Entry 6VN7 (electron microscopy, 3.20 A resolution); this record covers chains R and L of the 6 polymer chains in the assembly.

# Chain R
Molecule: Vasoactive intestinal polypeptide receptor 1
Organism: Homo sapiens
Amino-acid sequence (582 residues; each row starts with the number of its first residue):
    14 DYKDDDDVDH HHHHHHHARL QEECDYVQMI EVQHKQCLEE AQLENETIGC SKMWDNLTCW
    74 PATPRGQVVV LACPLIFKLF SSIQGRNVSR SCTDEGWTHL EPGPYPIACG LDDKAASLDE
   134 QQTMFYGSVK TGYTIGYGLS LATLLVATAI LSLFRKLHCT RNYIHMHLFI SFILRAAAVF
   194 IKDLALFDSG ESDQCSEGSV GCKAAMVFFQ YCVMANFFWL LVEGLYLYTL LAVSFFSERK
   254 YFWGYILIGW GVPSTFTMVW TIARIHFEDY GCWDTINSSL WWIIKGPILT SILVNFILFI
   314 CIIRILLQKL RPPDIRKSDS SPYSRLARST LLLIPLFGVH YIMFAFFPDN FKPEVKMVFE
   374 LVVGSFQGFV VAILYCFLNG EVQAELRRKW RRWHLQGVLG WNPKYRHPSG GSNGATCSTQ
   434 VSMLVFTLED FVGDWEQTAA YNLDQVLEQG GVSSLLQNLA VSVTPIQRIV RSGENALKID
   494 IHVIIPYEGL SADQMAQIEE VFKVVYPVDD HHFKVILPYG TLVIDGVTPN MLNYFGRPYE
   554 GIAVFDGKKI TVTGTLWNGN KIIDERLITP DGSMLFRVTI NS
Unresolved in the structure: 14-128, 202-211, 327-334, 410-595
Disulfide bonds: C215-C285
Reported in the primary citation:
  - mutagenesis - Y146A, L199A, Q223A, I289A, W294A: decreased signaling with Pituitary adenylate cyclase-activating polypeptide (chain L)
  - conformationally variable residues (helix shift, side-chain flip): R338, T343, P348 to G351
  - contacts within the chain: P348-Q380 (hydrogen bond), N308-F350 (hydrogen bond), Y354-Q380 (hydrogen bond)

# Chain L
Molecule: Pituitary adenylate cyclase-activating polypeptide
UniProt: P18509 (PACA_HUMAN); residues 1-27 here correspond to UniProt positions 132-158 (UniProt number = residue number + 131)
Amino-acid sequence (27 residues; row label = number of the first residue in the row):
     1 HSDGIFTDSY SRYRKQMAVK KYLAAVL
UniProt features mapped onto this chain:
  - region: V19 to L27 (Important for receptor binding)
  - modified residue: L27 (Leucine amide)

# Interface between chain R and chain L
Pairs across the interface - 36 pairs, chain R then chain L:
  D132(R) - Y13(L)  hydrogen bond (backbone-side chain)
  D132(R) - K20(L)  salt bridge
  Q135(R) - Y13(L)
  T136(R) - Y13(L)  hydrogen bond
  Y139(R) - F6(L)  hydrophobic
  Y139(R) - S9(L)
  Y139(R) - Y10(L)  hydrophobic
  V142(R) - F6(L)  hydrophobic
  K143(R) - Y10(L)
  Y146(R) - F6(L)  hydrophobic
  R188(R) - D3(L)  salt bridge
  K195(R) - T7(L)
  L199(R) - Y10(L)  hydrophobic
  L199(R) - R14(L)
  F222(R) - D3(L)
  Q223(R) - H1(L)  hydrogen bond
  V226(R) - H1(L)
  D287(R) - T7(L)
  D287(R) - D8(L)
  D287(R) - S11(L)  hydrogen bond
  T288(R) - D8(L)
  T288(R) - R12(L)
  I289(R) - I5(L)  hydrophobic
  I289(R) - D8(L)  hydrogen bond (backbone-side chain)
  W294(R) - H1(L)
  W294(R) - G4(L)
  K298(R) - H1(L)
  D362(R) - I5(L)
  K369(R) - S2(L)
  M370(R) - I5(L)  hydrophobic
  M370(R) - F6(L)  hydrophobic
  M370(R) - S9(L)
  E373(R) - S2(L)
  L374(R) - S2(L)
  L374(R) - D3(L)
  L374(R) - F6(L)  hydrophobic
Also at the interface, not in a pair above, chain R (25 interface residues in all): Y150, F230
Interface features reported in the paper:
  - residue pairs: D132(R)-Y13(L) (hydrogen bond), T136(R)-Y13(L) (hydrogen bond), R188(R)-D3(L), F222(R)-D3(L) (hydrophobic contact), Q223(R)-H1(L) (hydrogen bond), V226(R)-H1(L) (hydrophobic contact), F230(R)-H1(L) (hydrophobic contact), I289(R)-D8(L), W294(R)-H1(L) (hydrophobic contact), K298(R)-H1(L) (backbone contact), L374(R)-D3(L) (hydrophobic contact)
  - interface residues, chain R: Y139(R), V142(R), Y146(R), L199(R), I289(R), W294(R), M370(R), L374(R)
  - interface residues, chain L: G4(L), I5(L), F6(L)

# In short
25 residues of chain R and 15 residues of chain L are in contact, with 5 hydrogen bonds and 2 salt bridges.
Polar pairs include D132(R)-K20(L), R188(R)-D3(L) and D132(R)-Y13(L). The paper describes hydrogen bonds
between D132(R) and Y13(L), T136(R) and Y13(L) and Q223(R) and H1(L); contacts between R188(R) and D3(L) and
I289(R) and D8(L); hydrophobic contacts between F222(R) and D3(L), V226(R) and H1(L) and F230(R) and H1(L)
among others. The paper reports that Y146A, L199A and Q223A of chain R, among others, reduce signaling with
Pituitary adenylate cyclase-activating polypeptide (chain L); interface residues Y139(R), V142(R) and G4(L)
among others; 5 substitutions were tested in all.
Chain R is Vasoactive intestinal polypeptide receptor 1 (Homo sapiens) and chain L is Pituitary adenylate
cyclase-activating polypeptide; the structure, Cryo-EM structure of an activated VIP1 receptor-G protein
complex, was determined by electron microscopy.
